2BGD - chain A; structure by X-ray diffraction, 2.40 A resolution.

Chain A:
Name: Protein-tyrosine phosphatase non-receptor type 1
From: Homo sapiens
Notes: EC 3.1.3.48; fragment: ptp1b catalytic domain, residues 1-321
UniProtKB: P18031 (PTN1_HUMAN); residues 1-321 here = UniProt positions 1-321
Sequence (321 residues; numbered 1 to 321; the number before each row is that of its first residue):
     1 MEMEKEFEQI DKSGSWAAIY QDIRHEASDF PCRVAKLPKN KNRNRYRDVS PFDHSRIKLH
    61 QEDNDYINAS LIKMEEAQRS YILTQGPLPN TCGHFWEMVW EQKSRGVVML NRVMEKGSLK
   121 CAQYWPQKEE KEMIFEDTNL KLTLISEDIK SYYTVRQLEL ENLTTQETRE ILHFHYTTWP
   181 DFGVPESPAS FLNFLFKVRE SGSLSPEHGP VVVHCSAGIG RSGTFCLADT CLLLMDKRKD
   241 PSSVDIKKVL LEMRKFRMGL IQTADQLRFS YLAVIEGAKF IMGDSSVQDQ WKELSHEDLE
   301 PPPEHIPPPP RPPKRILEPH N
Unresolved in the structure: 61-63, 299-321
Ligand contacts: T1D (5-(4-methoxybiphenyl-3-yl)-1,2,5-thiadiazolidin-3-one 1,1-dioxide): Tyr46, Asp48, Val49, Glu115, Lys120, Asp181, Phe182, Gly183, Cys215, Ser216, Ala217, Gly218, Ile219, Gly220, Arg221, Gln262, Gln266

Summary:
Bound to chain A: compound T1D.
Chain A is Protein-tyrosine phosphatase non-receptor type 1 (Homo sapiens); the structure, Structure-based
design of Protein Tyrosine Phosphatase-1B Inhibitors, was determined by X-ray diffraction together with 2BGE
from the same study.
